1FZF - chains B and M of the 10 polymer chains in the assembly; structure by X-ray diffraction, 2.70 A resolution.

[Chain B]
Protein: Fibrinogen
Organism: Homo sapiens
Notes: fragment: fragment double-d
UniProt: P02675 (FIBB_HUMAN); residues 134-461 here correspond to UniProt positions 164-491 (UniProt number = residue number + 30)
Chain sequence (328 residues; each row starts with the number of its first residue):
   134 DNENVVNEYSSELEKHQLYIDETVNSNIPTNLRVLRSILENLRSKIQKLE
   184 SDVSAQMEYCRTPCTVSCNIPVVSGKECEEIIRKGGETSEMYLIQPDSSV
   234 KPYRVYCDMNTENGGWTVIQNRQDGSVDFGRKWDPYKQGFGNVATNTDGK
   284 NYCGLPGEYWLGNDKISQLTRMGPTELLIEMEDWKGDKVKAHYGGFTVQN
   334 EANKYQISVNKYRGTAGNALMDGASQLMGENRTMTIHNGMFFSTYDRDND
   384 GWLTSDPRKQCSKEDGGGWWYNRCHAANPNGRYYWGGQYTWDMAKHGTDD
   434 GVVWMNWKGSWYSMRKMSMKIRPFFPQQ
Disordered / not traced: 134-156, 460-461
Disulfide bonds: Cys201-Cys286, Cys211-Cys240, Cys394-Cys407
Metal / ion sites: Ca2+: Asp381, Asp383, Trp385
Curated features (UniProtKB/Swiss-Prot):
  - glycosylation: Asn364 (N-linked (GlcNAc...) asparagine)

[Chain M]
Protein: Fibrinogen
Organism: Homo sapiens
Notes: fragment: fragment double-d
UniProt: P02675 (FIBB_HUMAN); residues 1-4 here correspond to UniProt positions 45-48 (UniProt number = residue number + 44)
Chain sequence (4 residues; numbered 1 to 4; the number before each row is that of its first residue):
     1 GHRP
Curated features (UniProtKB/Swiss-Prot):
  - region: Gly1 to Arg3 (Beta-chain polymerization, binding distal domain of another fibrin)

[Interface between chain B and chain M]
Pairs across the interface (16; chain B residue first):
  Leu360(B) with His2(M)
  Asn364(B) with His2(M)
  Met367(B) with Arg3(M)
  Thr368(B) with His2(M)
  Trp385(B) with Arg3(M)
  Glu397(B) with Arg3(M), salt bridge
  Asp398(B) with Arg3(M), salt bridge
  Arg406(B) with Gly1(M); His2(M); Arg3(M), hydrogen bond (side chain-backbone)
  Cys407(B) with Gly1(M); Arg3(M)
  His408(B) with Gly1(M), hydrogen bond (backbone-backbone)
  Thr431(B) with Arg3(M)
  Asp432(B) with Gly1(M), hydrogen bond (side chain-backbone)
  Met438(B) with Gly1(M)
Also at the interface, not in a pair above, chain M (4 interface residues in all): Pro4

[Overview]
13 residues of chain B face 4 of chain M across their interface, with 3 hydrogen bonds and 2 salt bridges.
Among the polar pairs are Glu397(B)-Arg3(M), Asp398(B)-Arg3(M) and Arg406(B)-Arg3(M). Asp381(B), Asp383(B) and
Trp385(B) form the Ca2+ site.
Here chain B is Fibrinogen and chain M is Fibrinogen, both from Homo sapiens. Entry 1FZF (Crystal structure of
fragment double-D from human fibrin with the peptide ligand gly-his-arg-pro-amide) was determined by X-ray
diffraction, deposited together with 1FZE and 1FZG.
